3BK9 - chains A and D of the 4 polymer chains in the assembly; structure by X-ray diffraction, 2.15 A resolution.

[Chain A (and D)]
Name: Tryptophan 2,3-dioxygenase
Source organism: Xanthomonas campestris pv. campestris
Notes: EC 1.13.11.11; chain D of this document is another copy of the same molecule, construct and numbering; everything in this record applies to it too
UniProtKB: Q8PDA8 (Q8PDA8_XANCP); residue numbers follow UniProt; this construct covers 1-298
Chain sequence (306 residues; each row starts with the number of its first residue):
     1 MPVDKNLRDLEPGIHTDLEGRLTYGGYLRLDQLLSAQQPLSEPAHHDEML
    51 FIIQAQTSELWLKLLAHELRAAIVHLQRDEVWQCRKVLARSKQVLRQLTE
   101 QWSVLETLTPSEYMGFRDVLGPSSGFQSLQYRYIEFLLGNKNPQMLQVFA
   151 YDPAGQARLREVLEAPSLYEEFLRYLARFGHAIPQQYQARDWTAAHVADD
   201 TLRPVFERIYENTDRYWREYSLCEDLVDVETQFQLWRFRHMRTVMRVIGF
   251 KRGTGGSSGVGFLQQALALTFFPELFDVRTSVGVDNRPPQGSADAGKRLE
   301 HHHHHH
Disordered / not traced: 1-6, 284-306 (chain D: 1-21, 284-306)
Sequence notes: engineered mutation Ala55 (His in Q8PDA8); expression tag (299-306)
Bound ions: heme Fe near His240 (its only coordinating residue here)
Residues lining bound ligands:
  - heme (HEM): Phe51, Gln54, Ala55, Ser58, Trp102, Leu105, Tyr113, Ser124, Gly125, Phe126, Tyr131, Arg132, Trp236, His240, Thr243, Val244, Val247, Ile248, Gly253, Thr254, Gly255, Gly256, Ser257, Gly259, Phe262, Leu263, Ala266
  - tryptophan (TRP), molecule 1: Tyr24, Tyr27, Leu28
  - tryptophan (TRP), molecule 2: Phe51, Ala55, Tyr113, Arg117, Leu120, Ser123, Ser124, Ile248, Gly253, Thr254
  - tryptophan (TRP), molecule 3: Trp82, Lys86, Ala89
  - tryptophan (TRP), molecule 4: Arg85, Lys92, Tyr220, Ser221, Glu224, Asp225, Asp228

[Chain A / chain D interface]
Residue-residue contacts - 15 pairs, chain A then chain D:
  Trp82(A) with Thr213(D); Asp214(D); Trp217(D); Tyr220(D), hydrophobic
  Gln83(A) with Asp214(D)
  Arg85(A) with Arg85(D)
  Arg96(A) with Arg96(D)
  Thr213(A) with Trp82(D)
  Asp214(A) with Gln83(D)
  Trp217(A) with Trp82(D); Trp217(D), hydrophobic; Arg218(D)
  Arg218(A) with Trp217(D)
  Tyr220(A) with Trp82(D), hydrophobic; Lys86(D)
Interface residues without a listed pair, chain A (10 interface residues in all): Lys86

[In short]
The chain A/chain D interface involves 10 residues from each chain. Bound to chain A: 4 copies of tryptophan
and heme.
Chain A and chain D are both Tryptophan 2,3-dioxygenase (Xanthomonas campestris pv. campestris); the
structure, H55A mutant of tryptophan 2,3-dioxygenase from Xanthomonas campestris, was determined by X-ray
diffraction.
